PDB entry 1VQN | X-ray diffraction, 2.40 A resolution | chains 0 and 1 of the 33 polymer chains in the assembly

# Chain 0
Molecule: 23S ribosomal RNA
Organism: Haloarcula marismortui
Sequence (2922 nucleotides; numbered 2 to 2923; the number before each row is that of its first residue):
     2 UUGGCUACUA UGCCAGCUGG UGGAUUGCUC GGCUCAGGCG CUGAUGAAGG ACGUGCCAAG
    62 CUGCGAUAAG CCAUGGGGAG CCGCACGGAG GCGAAGAACC AUGGAUUUCC GAAUGAGAAU
   122 CUCUCUAACA AUUGCUUCGC GCAAUGAGGA ACCCCGAGAA CUGAAACAUC UCAGUAUCGG
   182 GAGGAACAGA AAACGCAAUG UGAUGUCGUU AGUAACCGCG AGUGAACGCG AUACAGCCCA
   242 AACCGAAGCC CUCACGGGCA AUGUGGUGUC AGGGCUACCU CUCAUCAGCC GACCGUCUCG
   302 ACGAAGUCUC UUGGAACAGA GCGUGAUACA GGGUGACAAC CCCGUACUCG AGACCAGUAC
   362 GACGUGCGGU AGUGCCAGAG UAGCGGGGGU UGGAUAUCCC UCGCGAAUAA CGCAGGCAUC
   422 GACUGCGAAG GCUAAACACA ACCUGAGACC GAUAGUGAAC AAGUAGUGUG AACGAACGCU
   482 GCAAAGUACC CUCAGAAGGG AGGCGAAAUA GAGCAUGAAA UCAGUUGGCG AUCGAGCGAC
   542 AGGGCAUACA AGGUCCCUCG ACGAAUGACC GACGCGCGAG CGUCCAGUAA GACUCACGGG
   602 AAGCCGAUGU UCUGUCGUAC GUUUUGAAAA ACGAGCCAGG GAGUGUGUCU GCAUGGCAAG
   662 UCUAACCGGA GUAUCCGGGG AGGCACAGGG AAACCGACAU GGCCGCAGGG CUUUGCCCGA
   722 GGGCCGCCGU CUUCAAGGGC GGGGAGCCAU GUGGACACGA CCCGAAUCCG GACGAUCUAC
   782 GCAUGGACAA GAUGAAGCGU GCCGAAAGGC ACGUGGAAGU CUGUUAGAGU UGGUGUCCUA
   842 CAAUACCCUC UCGUGAUCUA UGUGUAGGGG UGAAAGGCCC AUCGAGUCCG GCAACAGCUG
   902 GUUCCAAUCG AAACAUGUCG AAGCAUGACC UCCGCCGAGG UAGUCUGUGA GGUAGAGCGA
   962 CCGAUUGGUG UGUCCGCCUC CGAGAGGAGU CGGCACACCU GUCAAACUCC AAACUUACAG
  1022 ACGCCGUUUG ACGCGGGGAU UCCGGUGCGC GGGGUAAGCC UGUGUACCAG GAGGGGAACA
  1082 ACCCAGAGAU AGGUUAAGGU CCCCAAGUGU GGAUUAAGUG UAAUCCUCUG AAGGUGGUCU
  1142 CGAGCCCUAG ACAGCCGGGA GGUGAGCUUA GAAGCAGCUA CCCUCUAAGA AAAGCGUAAC
  1202 AGCUUACCGG CCGAGGUUUG AGGCGCCCAA AAUGAUCGGG ACUCAAAUCC ACCACCGAGA
  1262 CCUGUCCGUA CCACUCAUAC UGGUAAUCGA GUAGAUUGGC GCUCUAAUUG GAUGGAAGUA
  1322 GGGGUGAAAA CUCCUAUGGA CCGAUUAGUG ACGAAAAUCC UGGCCAUAGU AGCAGCGAUA
  1382 GUCGGGUGAG AACCCCGACG GCCUAAUGGA UAAGGGUUCC UCAGCACUGC UGAUCAGCUG
  1442 AGGGUUAGCC GGUCCUAAGU CAUACCGCAA CUCGACUAUG ACGAAAUGGG AAACGGGUUA
  1502 AUAUUCCCGU GCCACUAUGC AGUGAAAGUU GACGCCCUGG GGUCGAUCAC GCUGGGCAUU
  1562 CGCCCAGUCG AACCGUCCAA CUCCGUGGAA GCCGUAAUGG CAGGAAGCGG ACGAACGGCG
  1622 GCAUAGGGAA ACGUGAUUCA ACCUGGGGCC CAUGAAAAGA CGAGCAUAGU GUCCGUACCG
  1682 AGAACCGACA CAGGUGUCCA UGGCGGCGAA AGCCAAGGCC UGUCGGGAGC AACCAACGUU
  1742 AGGGAAUUCG GCAAGUUAGU CCCGUACCUU CGGAAGAAGG GAUGCCUGCU CCGGAACGGA
  1802 GCAGGUCGCA GUGACUCGGA AGCUCGGACU GUCUAGUAAC AACAUAGGUG ACCGCAAAUC
  1862 CGCAAGGACU CGUACGGUCA CUGAAUCCUG CCCAGUGCAG GUAUCUGAAC ACCUCGUACA
  1922 AGAGGACGAA GGACCUGUCA ACGGCGGGGG UAACUAUGAC CCUCUUAAGG UAGCGUAGUA
  1982 CCUUGCCGCA UCAGUAGCGG CUUGCAUGAA UGGAUUAACC AGAGCUUCAC UGUCCCAACG
  2042 UUGGGCCCGG UGAACUGUAC AUUCCAGUGC GGAGUCUGGA GACACCCAGG GGGAAGCGAA
  2102 GACCCUAUGG AGCUUUACUG CAGGCUGUCG CUGAGACGUG GUCGCCGAUG UGCAGCAUAG
  2162 GUAGGAGACA CUACACAGGU ACCCGCGCUA GCGGGCCACC GAGUCAACAG UGAAAUACUA
  2222 CCCGUCGGUG ACUGCGACUC UCACUCCGGG AGGAGGACAC CGAUAGCCGG GCAGUUUGAC
  2282 UGGGGCGGUA CGCGCUCGAA AAGAUAUCGA GCGCGCCCUA UGGCUAUCUC AGCCGGGACA
  2342 GAGACCCGGC GAAGAGUGCA AGAGCAAAAG AUAGCUUGAC AGUGUUCUUC CCAACGAGGA
  2402 ACGCUGACGC GAAAGCGUGG UCUAGCGAAC CAAUUAGCCU GCUUGAUGCG GGCAAUUGAU
  2462 GACAGAAAAG CUACCCUAGG GAUAACAGAG UCGUCACUCG CAAGAGCACA UAUCGACCGA
  2522 GUGGCUUGCU ACCUCGAUGU CGGUUCCCUC CAUCCUGCCC GUGCAGAAGC GGGCAAGGGU
  2582 GAGGUUGUUC GCCUAUUAAA GGAGGUCGUG AGCUGGGUUU AGACCGUCGU GAGACAGGUC
  2642 GGCUGCUAUC UACUGGGUGU GUAAUGGUGU CUGACAAGAA CGACCGUAUA GUACGAGAGG
  2702 AACUACGGUU GGUGGCCACU GGUGUACCGG UUGUUCGAGA GAGCACGUGC CGGGUAGCCA
  2762 CGCCACACGG GGUAAGAGCU GAACGCAUCU AAGCUCGAAA CCCACUUGGA AAAGAGACAC
  2822 CGCCGAGGUC CCGCGUACAA GACGCGGUCG AUAGACUCGG GGUGUGCGCG UCGAGGUAAC
  2882 GAGACGUUAA GCCCACGAGC ACUAACAGAC CAAAGCCAUC AU
Disordered / not traced: 2-9, 126-127, 715, 971-998, 1560, 1952-1963, 2137-2236, 2339-2343, 2665-2666, 2915-2923
Modified positions: 1MA (6-hydro-1-methyladenosine-5'-monophosphate) at position 628, OMU (o2'-methyluridine 5'-monophosphate) at position 2587, OMG (o2'-methylguanosine-5'-monophosphate) at position 2588, UR3 (3-methyluridine-5'-monophoshate) at position 2619, PSU (pseudouridine-5'-monophosphate) at position 2621
Ion coordination: Na+ site 1: U12 (together with Sr2+) (shared with 1 residue of chain R); Mg2+ site 1 near G28 (its only coordinating residue here); Sr2+ site 1: G33, C34, U457; Na+ site 2: C40, C443; Na+ site 3: G56, A59, G61; Na+ site 4: G66, U107, U108; Sr2+ site 2: G84, C85 (shared with 1 residue of chain T); Sr2+ site 3: C85, A86, C87 (shared with 1 residue of chain T); Mg2+ site 2: U115, G118; Na+ site 5: C130, U146; Na+ site 6: C141, G142; Sr2+ site 4: G147, A183 (shared with 1 residue of chain M); 79 more Mg2+ sites not listed; 2 more K+ sites not listed; 57 more Na+ sites not listed; 86 more Sr2+ sites not listed

# Chain 1
Name: 50S ribosomal protein L37e
Organism: Haloarcula marismortui
Reference sequence: P32410 (RL37_HALMA); residue numbers follow UniProt; this construct covers 0-56
Sequence (57 residues; row label = number of the first residue in the row; numbering starts at 0):
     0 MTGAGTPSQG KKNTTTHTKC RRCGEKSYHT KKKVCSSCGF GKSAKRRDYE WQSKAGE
Disordered / not traced: 0
Ion coordination: Sr2+ site 1: Lys-10, Asn-12 (shared with U862(0) of chain 0); Cd2+: Cys-19, Cys-22, Cys-34, Cys-37; Sr2+ site 2: Gly-40 (shared with C1462(0), A1463(0) of chain 0); Sr2+ site 3 near Asp-47 (its only coordinating residue here)

# Interface between chain 0 and chain 1
Residue-residue contacts (119; chain 0 residue first):
  G50(0) with Arg-21(1), hydrogen bond to the base
  G51(0) with Cys-22(1), hydrogen bond to the sugar; Gly-23(1), hydrogen bond to the sugar
  A52(0) with Lys-18(1), phosphate contact
  C53(0) with Lys-18(1), salt bridge to the phosphate
  C111(0) with Arg-20(1), hydrogen bond to the sugar
  G112(0) with Arg-20(1), salt bridge to the phosphate; Arg-21(1), phosphate contact; Phe-39(1), phosphate contact
  A113(0) with Arg-21(1), salt bridge to the phosphate; Phe-39(1), phosphate contact; Ala-43(1), phosphate contact
  A114(0) with Ala-43(1), phosphate contact
  A119(0) with Arg-20(1), base contact
  A120(0) with Thr-17(1), base contact; Lys-18(1), hydrogen bond to the sugar; Arg-20(1), salt bridge to the phosphate; Tyr-27(1), hydrogen bond to the phosphate; Thr-29(1), hydrogen bond to the base; Lys-32(1), salt bridge to the phosphate
  U121(0) with Lys-18(1), base contact; Cys-19(1), base contact; Arg-20(1), sugar contact; Gly-23(1), base contact
  A148(0) with Ala-43(1), sugar contact; Lys-44(1), salt bridge to the phosphate; Arg-45(1), phosphate contact
  G149(0) with Lys-44(1), phosphate contact; Arg-45(1), hydrogen bond to the phosphate
  A177(0) with Ala-54(1), phosphate contact
  U178(0) with Glu-49(1), phosphate contact; Trp-50(1), phosphate contact; Ala-54(1), phosphate contact
  C179(0) with Tyr-48(1), phosphate contact; Glu-49(1), hydrogen bond to the phosphate
  G182(0) with Lys-44(1), salt bridge to the phosphate
  U470(0) with Thr-15(1), hydrogen bond to the sugar; His-16(1), sugar contact; Lys-25(1), phosphate contact
  G471(0) with His-16(1), hydrogen bond to the sugar; Lys-25(1), salt bridge to the phosphate; Ser-26(1), phosphate contact; Ser-35(1), hydrogen bond to the sugar
  A472(0) with Ser-26(1), hydrogen bond to the phosphate; Ser-35(1), sugar contact; Ser-36(1), phosphate contact; Arg-46(1), hydrogen bond to the sugar; Trp-50(1), sugar contact
  A473(0) with Arg-46(1), salt bridge to the phosphate; Gln-51(1), hydrogen bond to the phosphate
  G771(0) with Trp-50(1), base contact
  G772(0) with Tyr-48(1), sugar contact; Trp-50(1), hydrogen bond to the sugar
  A773(0) with Arg-46(1), hydrogen bond to the sugar; Tyr-48(1), hydrogen bond to the phosphate; Trp-50(1), sugar contact
  C774(0) with Ser-35(1), phosphate contact; Arg-46(1), salt bridge to the phosphate
  G775(0) with His-16(1), salt bridge to the phosphate; His-28(1), salt bridge to the phosphate; Lys-31(1), phosphate contact; Ser-35(1), phosphate contact
  A776(0) with His-28(1), salt bridge to the phosphate; Lys-31(1), salt bridge to the phosphate
  U777(0) with Lys-11(1), base contact; Asn-12(1), hydrogen bond to the base; Thr-13(1), hydrogen bond to the base; Thr-15(1), base contact
  C778(0) with Ser-7(1), sugar contact; Lys-10(1), phosphate contact; Lys-11(1), sugar contact
  U779(0) with Lys-10(1), salt bridge to the phosphate
  A843(0) with Thr-5(1), sugar contact
  U845(0) with Gly-2(1), sugar contact; Gly-4(1), phosphate contact; Thr-5(1), hydrogen bond to the phosphate
  A846(0) with Pro-6(1), phosphate contact
  U862(0) with Asn-12(1), phosphate contact
  G863(0) with Lys-30(1), salt bridge to the phosphate
  U864(0) with Lys-30(1), salt bridge to the phosphate
  C881(0) with Lys-11(1), hydrogen bond to the base
  A882(0) with Ala-3(1), sugar contact; Gly-4(1), sugar contact; Thr-5(1), base contact
  C890(0) with Trp-50(1), hydrogen bond to the sugar
  G891(0) with Trp-50(1), sugar contact; Ser-52(1), sugar contact; Lys-53(1), salt bridge to the phosphate; Ala-54(1), phosphate contact
  G892(0) with Lys-53(1), salt bridge to the phosphate; Ala-54(1), hydrogen bond to the phosphate
  C893(0) with Lys-53(1), phosphate contact
  A894(0) with Lys-53(1), salt bridge to the phosphate
  A1414(0) with Asn-12(1), hydrogen bond to the sugar
  G1415(0) with Asn-12(1), sugar contact; Thr-14(1), hydrogen bond to the phosphate
  U1473(0) with Lys-41(1), hydrogen bond to the base; Ser-42(1), hydrogen bond to the base
  C1474(0) with Lys-41(1), phosphate contact
  C1687(0) with Gln-8(1), hydrogen bond to the sugar; Gly-9(1), hydrogen bond to the base; Lys-11(1), sugar contact
  G1688(0) with Thr-5(1), sugar contact; Gln-8(1), sugar contact
  G1694(0) with Thr-5(1), hydrogen bond to the base; Pro-6(1), sugar contact; Gly-9(1), base contact
  G1695(0) with Pro-6(1), hydrogen bond to the sugar; Gly-9(1), hydrogen bond to the base; Lys-10(1), sugar contact
  U1696(0) with Gly-9(1), sugar contact
  A1836(0) with Thr-1(1), hydrogen bond to the sugar; Gly-2(1), sugar contact; Ala-3(1), hydrogen bond to the sugar; Ser-7(1), base contact
  G1837(0) with Thr-1(1), hydrogen bond to the phosphate; Gly-2(1), base contact; Ala-3(1), hydrogen bond to the base; Gly-4(1), hydrogen bond to the base
Interface residues without a listed pair, chain 0 (59 interface residues in all): A49, G181, A861, U883, A1413

# Summary
Chain 0 and chain 1 form an interface of 59 and 47 residues respectively, with 38 hydrogen bonds and 20 salt
bridges. Polar pairs include G50(0)/Arg-21(1), A120(0)/Thr-29(1) and U777(0)/Asn-12(1). G33(0), C34(0) and
U457(0) form the Sr2+ site 1. C40(0) and C443(0) coordinate Na+ site 2.
Here chain 0 is 23S ribosomal RNA and chain 1 is 50S ribosomal protein L37e, both from Haloarcula marismortui.
Entry 1VQN (The structure of CC-HPMN AND CCA-PHE-CAP-BIO bound to the large ribosomal subunit of haloarcula
marismortui) was determined by X-ray diffraction, deposited together with 1VQ6 and 1VQ7.
